PDB entry 8FS6 | electron microscopy, 2.90 A resolution | chains B and C of the 11 polymer chains in the assembly

Chain B:
Molecule: Replication factor C subunit 4
Organism: Saccharomyces cerevisiae
UniProt: P40339 (RFC4_YEAST); numbering as in UniProt (aligned over 1-323)
Sequence (323 residues; numbered 1 to 323; the number before each row is that of its first residue):
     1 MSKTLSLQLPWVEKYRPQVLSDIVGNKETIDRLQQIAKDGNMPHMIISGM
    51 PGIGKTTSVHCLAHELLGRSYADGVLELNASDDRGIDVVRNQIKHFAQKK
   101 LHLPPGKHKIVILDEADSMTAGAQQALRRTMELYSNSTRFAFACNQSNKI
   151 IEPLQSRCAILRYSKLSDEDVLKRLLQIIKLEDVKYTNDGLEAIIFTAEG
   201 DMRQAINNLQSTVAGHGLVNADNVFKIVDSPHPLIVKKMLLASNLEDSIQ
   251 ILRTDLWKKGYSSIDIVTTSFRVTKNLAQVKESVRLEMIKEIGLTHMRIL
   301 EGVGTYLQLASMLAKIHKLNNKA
Unresolved in the structure: 1-4
Bound ions: Mg2+: Thr-56 (together with ATP-gamma-S) (shared with Glu-135(C) of chain C)
Residues lining bound ligands:
  - ATP-gamma-S (AGS; phosphothiophosphoric acid-adenylate ester), molecule 1: Trp-11, Val-12, Tyr-15, Arg-16, Pro-17, Asp-22, Ile-23, Val-24, Gly-25, Met-50, Pro-51, Gly-52, Ile-53, Gly-54, Lys-55, Thr-56, Thr-57, Asn-145, Leu-166, Arg-174, Met-202, Arg-203, Ile-206
  - ATP-gamma-S (AGS), molecule 2: Arg-128, Pro-153, Ser-156, Arg-157
Swiss-Prot annotation at these positions:
  - binding site (ATP): Val-12, Val-24, Gly-49 to Thr-57, Asn-145, Arg-203

Chain C:
Molecule: Replication factor C subunit 3
Organism: Saccharomyces cerevisiae
UniProt: P38629 (RFC3_YEAST); residues 1-336 here = UniProt positions 1-336
Sequence (336 residues; each row starts with the number of its first residue):
     1 MSTSTEKRSKENLPWVEKYRPETLDEVYGQNEVITTVRKFVDEGKLPHLL
    51 FYGPPGTGKTSTIVALAREIYGKNYSNMVLELNASDDRGIDVVRNQIKDF
   101 ASTRQIFSKGFKLIILDEADAMTNAAQNALRRVIERYTKNTRFCVLANYA
   151 HKLTPALLSRCTRFRFQPLPQEAIERRIANVLVHEKLKLSPNAEKALIEL
   201 SNGDMRRVLNVLQSCKATLDNPDEDEISDDVIYECCGAPRPSDLKAVLKS
   251 ILEDDWGTAHYTLNKVRSAKGLALIDLIEGIVKILEDYELQNEETRVHLL
   301 TKLADIEYSISKGGNDQIQGSAVIGAIKASFENETV
Unresolved in the structure: 1-8, 336
Bound ions: Mg2+ site 1: Thr-60 (together with ATP-gamma-S); Mg2+ site 2: Glu-135 (together with ATP-gamma-S) (shared with Thr-56(B) of chain B)
Residues lining bound ligands:
  - ATP-gamma-S (AGS; phosphothiophosphoric acid-adenylate ester), molecule 1: Val-16, Glu-17, Tyr-19, Arg-20, Pro-21, Glu-26, Val-27, Tyr-28, Pro-54, Pro-55, Gly-56, Thr-57, Gly-58, Lys-59, Thr-60, Ser-61, Asn-148, Leu-169, Arg-177, Met-205, Arg-206, Leu-209
  - ATP-gamma-S (AGS), molecule 2: Arg-131, Glu-135, Ala-156, Arg-160
Swiss-Prot annotation at these positions:
  - binding site (ATP): Val-16 to Tyr-19, Arg-20, Tyr-28, Gly-53 to Ser-61, Asn-148, Arg-206
  - modified residue: Ser-2 (N-acetylserine)

How chain B and chain C interact:
Residue-residue contacts (96):
  Leu-5(B) / Ile-70(C)  hydrophobic
  Leu-5(B) / Gly-110(C)
  Leu-5(B) / Phe-111(C)  hydrophobic
  Ser-6(B) / Gly-44(C)
  Leu-7(B) / Lys-109(C)
  Gln-8(B) / Lys-45(C)
  Gln-8(B) / Arg-142(C)
  Leu-9(B) / Lys-45(C)
  Leu-9(B) / Lys-139(C)
  Pro-10(B) / Thr-138(C)
  Pro-10(B) / Arg-142(C)
  Trp-11(B) / Lys-45(C)
  Glu-13(B) / Glu-135(C)
  Glu-13(B) / Thr-138(C)
  Arg-16(B) / Glu-135(C)  salt bridge
  Thr-56(B) / Arg-132(C)
  His-60(B) / Arg-132(C)
  Glu-77(B) / Arg-132(C)  salt bridge
  Asn-79(B) / Arg-132(C)
  Ala-80(B) / Arg-94(C)
  Ala-80(B) / Asn-128(C)
  Ala-80(B) / Ala-129(C)
  Ser-81(B) / Arg-94(C)
  Ser-81(B) / Lys-98(C)
  Ser-81(B) / Ala-129(C)
  Ser-81(B) / Val-133(C)
  Asp-82(B) / Lys-98(C)  salt bridge
  Asp-83(B) / Arg-94(C)  salt bridge
  Glu-115(B) / Asn-128(C)
  Glu-115(B) / Arg-131(C)
  Glu-115(B) / Arg-132(C)
  Asp-201(B) / Ser-159(C)  hydrogen bond
  Arg-203(B) / Glu-135(C)  salt bridge
  Arg-203(B) / Ser-159(C)
  Arg-203(B) / Arg-160(C)
  Gln-204(B) / Leu-158(C)  hydrogen bond (side chain-backbone)
  Gln-204(B) / Ser-159(C)  hydrogen bond (side chain-backbone)
  Gln-204(B) / Cys-161(C)  hydrogen bond (side chain-backbone)
  Asn-207(B) / Ser-159(C)
  Asn-207(B) / Thr-162(C)  hydrogen bond
  Gln-210(B) / Lys-45(C)
  Ser-211(B) / Thr-36(C)
  Ser-211(B) / Phe-40(C)
  Ala-214(B) / Lys-39(C)
  Ala-214(B) / Phe-40(C)  hydrophobic
  Gly-215(B) / Lys-39(C)  hydrogen bond (backbone-side chain)
  His-216(B) / Glu-32(C)  salt bridge
  Lys-226(B) / Glu-32(C)
  Ile-227(B) / Glu-32(C)
  Ile-227(B) / Thr-36(C)
  Ile-227(B) / Phe-164(C)  hydrophobic
  Asp-229(B) / Arg-165(C)  salt bridge
  Leu-245(B) / Glu-293(C)  hydrogen bond (backbone-side chain)
  Leu-245(B) / Arg-296(C)
  Leu-245(B) / Val-297(C)  hydrophobic
  Glu-246(B) / Arg-296(C)  salt bridge
  Lys-258(B) / Pro-168(C)
  Lys-259(B) / Arg-165(C)  hydrogen bond (backbone-side chain)
  Lys-259(B) / Gln-167(C)
  Lys-259(B) / Pro-168(C)
  Gly-260(B) / Tyr-52(C)
  Gly-260(B) / Pro-54(C)
  Gly-260(B) / Pro-168(C)
  Tyr-261(B) / Tyr-52(C)
  Tyr-261(B) / Arg-163(C)  hydrogen bond
  Ser-262(B) / Tyr-52(C)  hydrogen bond (backbone-side chain)
  Ser-262(B) / Asn-148(C)
  Ser-262(B) / Tyr-149(C)
  Ile-264(B) / Tyr-149(C)  hydrophobic
  Ile-264(B) / His-151(C)
  Asp-265(B) / Tyr-52(C)  hydrogen bond
  Asp-265(B) / Tyr-149(C)
  Asp-265(B) / Ala-150(C)  hydrogen bond (side chain-backbone)
  Asp-265(B) / His-151(C)  salt bridge
  Arg-298(B) / Ala-304(C)
  Arg-298(B) / Asp-305(C)  salt bridge
  Arg-298(B) / Tyr-308(C)
  Glu-301(B) / Tyr-308(C)  hydrogen bond
  Val-303(B) / Glu-307(C)
  Val-303(B) / Ser-311(C)
  Thr-305(B) / Glu-307(C)  hydrogen bond
  Tyr-306(B) / Glu-286(C)
  Leu-307(B) / Glu-279(C)
  Leu-307(B) / Leu-300(C)  hydrophobic
  Leu-307(B) / Leu-303(C)
  Leu-307(B) / Ala-304(C)  hydrophobic
  Leu-307(B) / Glu-307(C)
  Gln-308(B) / Ala-304(C)  hydrogen bond (side chain-backbone)
  Gln-308(B) / Glu-307(C)  hydrogen bond
  Ala-310(B) / Leu-300(C)
  Ser-311(B) / Leu-300(C)
  Ser-311(B) / Thr-301(C)
  Ser-311(B) / Ala-304(C)
  Ala-314(B) / Val-297(C)  hydrophobic
  Lys-315(B) / Thr-301(C)
  Lys-318(B) / Val-297(C)
Interface residues without a listed pair, chain B (58 interface residues in all): Pro-51, Asp-114, Asn-145, Asn-244, Arg-253, Trp-257, Thr-268
Interface residues without a listed pair, chain C (58 interface residues in all): Glu-43, Pro-47, Gly-53, Arg-136, Pro-155, Ala-156, Val-282, Lys-312

In short:
The chain B/chain C interface involves 58 residues from each chain, with 16 hydrogen bonds and 10 salt
bridges. Among the polar pairs are Arg-16(B)/Glu-135(C), Glu-77(B)/Arg-132(C) and Asp-82(B)/Lys-98(C). One
ATP-gamma-S molecule is bound between chain B and chain C. Ligands of chain B: ATP-gamma-S.
Chain B is Replication factor C subunit 4 and chain C is Replication factor C subunit 3, both from
Saccharomyces cerevisiae; the structure, Structure of S. cerevisiae Rad24-RFC loading the 9-1-1 clamp onto a
10-nt gapped DNA in step ..., was determined by electron microscopy (same publication as 8FS3, 8FS4, 8FS5,
8FS7 and 8FS8).
